Entry 6PVA (X-ray diffraction, 1.84 A resolution); this record covers chains B and A.

# Chain B
Molecule: N-terminal Xaa-Pro-Lys N-methyltransferase 1
From: Homo sapiens
Notes: EC 2.1.1.244
UniProt: Q9BV86 (NTM1A_HUMAN); residue numbers follow UniProt; this construct covers 2-223
Amino-acid sequence (241 residues; each row starts with the number of its first residue; numbers below 1 keep their minus sign (Met-17 is residue -17)):
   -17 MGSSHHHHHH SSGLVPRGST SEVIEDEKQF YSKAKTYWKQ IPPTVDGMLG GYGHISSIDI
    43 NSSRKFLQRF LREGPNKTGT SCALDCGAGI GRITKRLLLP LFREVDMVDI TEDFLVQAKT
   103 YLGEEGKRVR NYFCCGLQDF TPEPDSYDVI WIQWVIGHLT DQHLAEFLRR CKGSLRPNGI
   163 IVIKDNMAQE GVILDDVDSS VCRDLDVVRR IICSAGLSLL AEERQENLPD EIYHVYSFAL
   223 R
Unresolved in the structure: -17 to -2
Sequence notes: expression tag (-17 to 1)
Swiss-Prot annotation at these positions:
  - binding site (S-adenosyl-L-methionine): Gly69, Arg74, Asp91 to Thr93, Leu119, Gln120, Gln135
  - modified residue: Thr2 (N-acetylthreonine)
  - mutagenesis: Tyr19 (Y19A/F: Decreased methyltransferase activity with CENPA; Y19A: Reduced methyltransferase activity with CENPA), Trp20 (W20A/M/Y: Nearly abolishes methyltransferase activity with CENPA), Trp136 (W136L: Strongly reduces methyltransferase activity with CENPA), Asp167 (D167A: Does not affect methyltransferase activity; D167N/Q: Abolishes methyltransferase activity with CENPA), Asn168 (N168A: Decreased methyltransferase activity; N168K: Loss of methyltransferase activity), Asp177 (D177A: Induces a slight decrease in methyltransferase activity; D177K: Induces a strong decrease in methyltransferase activity; D177N: Strongly reduces methyltransferase activity with CENPA), Asp180 (D180A: Induces a decrease in methyltransferase activity; D180K: Induces a strong decrease in methyltransferase activity; D180N: Reduced methyltransferase activity with CENPA), Ser182 (S182A: Induces a slight decrease in methyltransferase activity; S182K: Induces a strong decrease in methyltransferase activity)

# Chain A
Molecule: AMINO GROUP-()-LYSINE-()-LYSINE-()-PROLINE-()-AMINO-ACETALDEHYDE-()-5'-{[(3S)-3-amino-3-carboxypropyl](3-aminopropyl)amino}-5'-deoxyadenosine
Amino-acid sequence (6 residues; row label = number of the first residue in the row):
     1 XXPKKX
Modified / non-standard residues: 6D6 (5'-{[(3S)-3-amino-3-carboxypropyl](3-aminopropyl)amino}-5'-deoxyadenosine) at position 1; GLZ (amino-acetaldehyde) at position 2; NH2 (amino group) at position 6

# How chain B and chain A interact
Contacting residue pairs (36):
  Trp20(B) with 6D6_1(A)
  Met30(B) with 6D6_1(A)
  Leu31(B) with Pro3(A)
  Tyr34(B) with Pro3(A), hydrophobic; Lys5(A)
  Ile37(B) with Pro3(A), hydrophobic
  Gly69(B) with 6D6_1(A)
  Ala70(B) with 6D6_1(A)
  Gly71(B) with 6D6_1(A)
  Arg74(B) with 6D6_1(A)
  Ile75(B) with 6D6_1(A)
  Asp91(B) with 6D6_1(A)
  Ile92(B) with 6D6_1(A)
  Thr93(B) with 6D6_1(A)
  Phe96(B) with 6D6_1(A)
  Cys117(B) with 6D6_1(A)
  Gly118(B) with 6D6_1(A)
  Leu119(B) with 6D6_1(A)
  Gln120(B) with 6D6_1(A)
  Gln135(B) with 6D6_1(A)
  Trp136(B) with 6D6_1(A); GLZ_2(A); Pro3(A)
  Val137(B) with 6D6_1(A)
  His140(B) with 6D6_1(A)
  Asn168(B) with GLZ_2(A), hydrogen bond (side chain-backbone); Pro3(A); Lys4(A)
  Asp177(B) with Lys4(A), salt bridge
  Asp180(B) with Lys4(A), salt bridge
  Ser182(B) with Lys4(A), hydrogen bond
  Glu213(B) with Lys5(A); NH2_6(A), hydrogen bond (backbone-backbone)
  Ile214(B) with Pro3(A), hydrophobic; Lys4(A)
  Tyr215(B) with Lys4(A), hydrogen bond (backbone-backbone)
Other interface residues (no listed pair), chain B (32 interface residues in all): Tyr13, Cys68, Leu141

# Overview
Chain B and chain A form an interface of 32 and 6 residues respectively, with 4 hydrogen bonds and 2 salt
bridges. Polar pairs include Asp177(B)-Lys4(A), Asp180(B)-Lys4(A) and Asn168(B)-GLZ_2(A). UniProt lists 8
S-adenosyl-L-methionine-binding residues and 8 mutagenesis sites on chain B.
Chain B is N-terminal Xaa-Pro-Lys N-methyltransferase 1 (Homo sapiens) and chain A is AMINO
GROUP-()-LYSINE-()-LYSINE-()-PROLINE-()-AMINO-ACETALDEHYDE-()-5'-{[(3S)-3-amino-3-carboxypropyl](3-aminopropyl)amino}-5'-deoxyadenosine;
the structure, The structure of NTMT1 in complex with compound 11, was determined by X-ray diffraction.
